PDB entry 6LJ9 | X-ray diffraction, 2.31 A resolution | chains B and A

# Chain B (and A)
Protein: Cysteine protease S273R
Source organism: African swine fever virus pig/Kenya/KEN-50/1950
Notes: EC 3.4.22.-; chain A of this document is another copy of the same molecule, construct and numbering; everything in this record applies to it too
UniProtKB: P0C9B9 (VPRT_ASFK5); residues 1-273 here = UniProt positions 1-273
Amino-acid sequence (281 residues; numbered 1 to 281; the number before each row is that of its first residue):
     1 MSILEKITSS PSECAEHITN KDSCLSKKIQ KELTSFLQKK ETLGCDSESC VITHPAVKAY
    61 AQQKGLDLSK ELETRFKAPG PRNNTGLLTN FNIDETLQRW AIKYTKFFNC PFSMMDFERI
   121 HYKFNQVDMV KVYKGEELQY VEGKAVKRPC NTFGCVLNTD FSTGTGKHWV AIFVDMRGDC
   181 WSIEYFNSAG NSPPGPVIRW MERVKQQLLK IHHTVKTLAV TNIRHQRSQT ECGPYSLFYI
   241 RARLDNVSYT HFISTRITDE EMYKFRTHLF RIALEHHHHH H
Unresolved in the structure: 1, 114-119, 160-166, 274-281 (chain A: 1, 274-281)
Disulfide bonds: C14-C24, C45-C50, C110-C155
Modified residues: Mse129, Mse176, Mse201, Mse262 (selenomethionine; parent Met)
Construct notes: expression tag (274-281)
Swiss-Prot annotation at these positions:
  - active site: H168, N187, C232 (Nucleophile)
  - binding site (substrate): Q226
Reported in the primary citation:
  - catalytic residues: C232
  - mutagenesis - H168A, N187A, C232A: abolished catalytic activity

# How chain B and chain A interact
Contacting residue pairs - 20 pairs, chain B then chain A:
  Y133(B) - N246(A)
  R177(B) - G178(A)
  G178(B) - D175(A)
  G178(B) - R177(A)
  G178(B) - G178(A)
  G178(B) - N246(A)
  D179(B) - D175(A)
  D179(B) - G178(A)
  D179(B) - C180(A)
  D179(B) - S182(A)  hydrogen bond
  D179(B) - E184(A)
  D179(B) - R243(A)  salt bridge
  D179(B) - Y249(A)
  C180(B) - D179(A)  hydrogen bond (backbone-backbone)
  C180(B) - C180(A)  hydrophobic
  H213(B) - Y249(A)
  H213(B) - T250(A)
  N246(B) - Y133(A)
  N246(B) - N151(A)
  Y249(B) - D179(A)  hydrogen bond
Interface residues without a listed pair, chain B (11 interface residues in all): N151, K216, T250
Interface residues without a listed pair, chain A (16 interface residues in all): K106, H213, S248

# In short
11 residues of chain B and 16 residues of chain A are in contact; the contacts include 3 hydrogen bonds and 1
salt bridge. Among the polar pairs are D179(B)-R243(A), D179(B)-S182(A) and Y249(B)-D179(A). From the paper:
the catalytic residue C232(B); H168A, N187A and C232A of chain B abolish catalytic activity.
Chain B and chain A are both Cysteine protease S273R (African swine fever virus pig/Kenya/KEN-50/1950); the
structure, Crystal Structure of Se-Met ASFV pS273R protease, was determined by X-ray diffraction together with
6LJB from the same study.
